PDB entry 2A7U | solution NMR | chains A and B

Chain A:
Molecule: ATP synthase alpha chain
Notes: EC 3.6.3.14; fragment: N-terminal domain, (residues 1-22)
UniProt: P00822 (ATPA_ECOLI); residues 1-22 here = UniProt positions 1-22
Sequence (22 residues; row label = number of the first residue in the row):
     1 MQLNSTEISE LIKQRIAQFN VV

Chain B:
Molecule: ATP synthase delta chain
Source organism: Escherichia coli
Notes: EC 3.6.3.14; fragment: N-terminal domain, (residues 2-135)
UniProt: P0ABA4 (ATPD_ECOLI); residues 1-134 here correspond to UniProt positions 2-135 (UniProt number = residue number + 1)
Sequence (134 residues; each row starts with the number of its first residue):
     1 SEFITVARPY AKAAFDFAVE HQSVERWQDM LAFAAEVTKN EQMAELLSGA LAPETLAESF
    61 IAVCGEQLDE NGQNLIRVMA ENGRLNALPD VLEQFIHLRA VSEATAEVDV ISAAALSEQQ
   121 LAKISAAMEK RLSR
Unresolved in the structure: 106-134

How chain A and chain B interact:
Contacting residue pairs - 25 pairs, chain A then chain B:
  Ser-5(A) with Phe-3(B); Thr-5(B); Val-6(B); Pro-9(B)
  Thr-6(A) with Thr-5(B); Pro-9(B)
  Ile-8(A) with Pro-9(B)
  Ser-9(A) with Pro-9(B); Ala-13(B)
  Ile-12(A) with Pro-9(B); Tyr-10(B); Ala-13(B)
  Lys-13(A) with Ala-13(B); Asp-16(B)
  Arg-15(A) with Asn-74(B); Val-78(B)
  Ile-16(A) with Ala-14(B); Phe-17(B); Asn-71(B); Asn-74(B); Leu-75(B)
  Ala-17(A) with Phe-17(B)
  Phe-19(A) with Asn-74(B); Val-78(B)
  Asn-20(A) with Asn-74(B)
Also at the interface, not in a pair above, chain B (16 interface residues in all): Arg-8, Lys-12, Glu-81

In short:
11 residues of chain A and 16 residues of chain B are in contact.
Here chain A is ATP synthase alpha chain and chain B is ATP synthase delta chain (Escherichia coli). Entry
2A7U (NMR solution structure of the E.coli F-ATPase delta subunit N-terminal domain in complex with alpha
subunit ...) was determined by solution NMR.
